4M80 - chain A; structure by X-ray diffraction, 1.86 A resolution.

== Chain A ==
Protein: Exo-1,3-beta-glucanase
From: Candida albicans
Notes: EC 3.2.1.58; fragment: exo-1, 3-beta-glucanase
Reference sequence: Q5AI63 (Q5AI63_CANAL); residues 2-400 here correspond to UniProt positions 40-438 (UniProt number = residue number + 38)
Chain sequence (399 residues; each row starts with the number of its first residue):
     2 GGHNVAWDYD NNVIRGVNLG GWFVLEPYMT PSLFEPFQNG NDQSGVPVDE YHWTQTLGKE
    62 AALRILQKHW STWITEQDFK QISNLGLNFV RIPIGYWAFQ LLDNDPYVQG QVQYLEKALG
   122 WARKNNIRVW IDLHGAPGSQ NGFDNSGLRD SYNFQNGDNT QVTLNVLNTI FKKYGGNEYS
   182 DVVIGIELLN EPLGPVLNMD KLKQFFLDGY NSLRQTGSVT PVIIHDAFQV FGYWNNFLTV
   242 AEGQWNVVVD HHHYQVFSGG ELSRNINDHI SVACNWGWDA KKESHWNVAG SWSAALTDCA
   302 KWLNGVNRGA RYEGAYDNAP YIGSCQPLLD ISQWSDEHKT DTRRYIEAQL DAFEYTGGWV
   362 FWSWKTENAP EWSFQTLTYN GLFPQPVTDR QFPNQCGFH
Not modelled in the structure: 2-7
Cystine bridges: Cys-275/Cys-397, Cys-300/Cys-326
Differences from the reference sequence: engineered mutation Ser-292 (Glu330 in Q5AI63)

== Overview ==
Chain A is Exo-1,3-beta-glucanase (Candida albicans); the structure, The structure of E292S glycosynthase
variant of exo-1,3-beta-glucanase from Candida albicans at 1.85A resolution, was determined by X-ray
diffraction, deposited together with 4M81 and 4M82.
